8BE2 - chains S and N; structure by X-ray diffraction, 1.90 A resolution.

== Chain S ==
Protein: Son of sevenless homolog 1
From: Homo sapiens
Reference sequence: Q07889 (SOS1_HUMAN); numbering as in UniProt (aligned over 564-1049)
Amino-acid sequence (507 residues; each row starts with the number of its first residue):
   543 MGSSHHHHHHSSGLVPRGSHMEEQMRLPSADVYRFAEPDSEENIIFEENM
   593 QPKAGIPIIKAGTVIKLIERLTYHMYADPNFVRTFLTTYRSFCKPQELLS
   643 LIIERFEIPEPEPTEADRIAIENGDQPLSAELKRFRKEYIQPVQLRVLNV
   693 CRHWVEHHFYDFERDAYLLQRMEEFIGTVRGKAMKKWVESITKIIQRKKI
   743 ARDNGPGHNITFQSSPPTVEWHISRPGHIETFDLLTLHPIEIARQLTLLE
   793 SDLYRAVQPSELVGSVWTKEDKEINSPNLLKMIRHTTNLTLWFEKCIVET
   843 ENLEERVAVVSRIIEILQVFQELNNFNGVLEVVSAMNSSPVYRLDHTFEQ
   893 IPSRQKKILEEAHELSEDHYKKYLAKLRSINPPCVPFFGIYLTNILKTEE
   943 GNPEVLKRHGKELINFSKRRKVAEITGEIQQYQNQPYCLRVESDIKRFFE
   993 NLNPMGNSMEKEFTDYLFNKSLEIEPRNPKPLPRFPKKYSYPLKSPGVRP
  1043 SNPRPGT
Unresolved in the structure: 543-566, 591-595, 659-670, 744-754, 1044-1049
Sequence notes: initiating methionine (543); expression tag (544-563)

== Chain N ==
Protein: Nanobody 77
From: Lama glama
Notes: antibody fragment or engineered binder
Amino-acid sequence (127 residues; row label = number of the first residue in the row):
     1 QVQLVESGGGLVQPGGSLRLSCAASRSISSINIMGWYRQAPGKERESVAS
    51 HTRDGSTDYADSVKGRFTISRDNAKNTVYLQMNSLKPEDTAVYYCTTLTG
   101 FPRIRSWGQGTQVTVSSHHHHHHEPEA
Unresolved in the structure: 117-127
Cystine bridges: Cys22-Cys95

== Chain S / chain N interface ==
Pairs across the interface (36):
  Met878(S) with Phe101(N)
  Asn879(S) with Asn32(N), hydrogen bond; Arg53(N), hydrogen bond (backbone-side chain); Phe101(N)
  Ser881(S) with Thr52(N), hydrogen bond; Asp54(N), hydrogen bond; Ser56(N)
  Tyr884(S) with Asn32(N); Ile33(N), hydrophobic; Leu98(N); Thr99(N), hydrogen bond (side chain-backbone); Gly100(N), hydrogen bond (side chain-backbone); Phe101(N), hydrophobic; Arg103(N), hydrogen bond (backbone-side chain)
  Arg885(S) with Arg103(N)
  Asp887(S) with Arg103(N), salt bridge
  Phe890(S) with Phe101(N), hydrophobic; Arg103(N)
  Leu901(S) with Phe101(N), hydrophobic
  Glu902(S) with Phe101(N); Pro102(N)
  His905(S) with Gly100(N); Phe101(N)
  Thr1006(S) with Asp54(N)
  Phe1010(S) with Ser56(N); Thr57(N); Asp58(N)
  Leu1014(S) with Asp58(N)
  Arg1019(S) with Ser47(N), hydrogen bond (side chain-backbone); Val48(N); Ala49(N); Asp58(N), salt bridge; Tyr59(N), hydrogen bond (side chain-backbone); Ala60(N)
  Asn1020(S) with Tyr37(N)
  Lys1022(S) with Asp61(N), salt bridge
Also at the interface, not in a pair above, chain S (19 interface residues in all): Ser880, Leu886, Pro1021
Also at the interface, not in a pair above, chain N (22 interface residues in all): Glu46

== In short ==
19 residues of chain S and 22 residues of chain N are in contact; the contacts include 9 hydrogen bonds and 3
salt bridges. Among the polar pairs are Asp887(S)-Arg103(N), Arg1019(S)-Asp58(N) and Lys1022(S)-Asp61(N).
Here chain S is Son of sevenless homolog 1 (Homo sapiens) and chain N is Nanobody 77 (Lama glama). Entry 8BE2
(Crystal structure of SOS1-Nanobody77) was determined by X-ray diffraction (same publication as 8BE3, 8BE4 and
8BE5).
